Entry 1PK1 (X-ray diffraction, 1.80 A resolution); this record covers chains A and B.

Chain A:
Protein: Polyhomeotic-proximal chromatin protein
Source organism: Drosophila melanogaster
Notes: fragment: residue 1502-1577, Ph SAM domain
UniProt: P39769 (PHP_DROME); residues 6-81 here correspond to UniProt positions 1502-1577 (UniProt number = residue number + 1496)
Amino-acid sequence (89 residues; numbered 1 to 89; the number before each row is that of its first residue):
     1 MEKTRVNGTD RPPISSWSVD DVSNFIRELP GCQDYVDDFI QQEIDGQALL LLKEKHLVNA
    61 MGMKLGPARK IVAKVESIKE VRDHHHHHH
Not modelled in the structure: 1-11, 80-89
Sequence notes: cloning artifact (1-5); modified residue (61, 63); engineered mutation Arg69 (Leu1565 in P39769); expression tag (82-89)
Modified residues: Mse61 (selenomethionine; parent Met); Mse63 (selenomethionine; parent Met)

Chain B:
Protein: Sex comb on midleg CG9495-PA
Source organism: Drosophila melanogaster
Notes: fragment: residue 795-871, Scm SAM domain
UniProt: Q9VHA0 (SCM_DROME); residues 6-82 here correspond to UniProt positions 795-871 (UniProt number = residue number + 789)
Amino-acid sequence (89 residues; each row starts with the number of its first residue):
     1 MEKTRANSHL RSQPIDWTIE EVIQYIESND NSLAVHGDLF RKHEIDGKAL LRLNSERMMK
    61 YMGLKLGPAL KICNLVNKVN GRDHHHHHH
Not modelled in the structure: 1-10, 81-89
Sequence notes: cloning artifact (1-5); engineered mutation Arg52 (Leu841 in Q9VHA0), Arg57 (Met846 in Q9VHA0); expression tag (83-89)

How chain A and chain B interact:
Pairs across the interface - 20 pairs, chain A then chain B:
  Gln41(A) - Lys65(B)
  Gln42(A) - Lys65(B)
  Gln42(A) - Leu66(B)  hydrogen bond (side chain-backbone)
  Gln42(A) - Gly67(B)  hydrogen bond (backbone-backbone)
  Gln42(A) - Pro68(B)
  Glu43(A) - Lys65(B)
  Glu43(A) - Gly67(B)
  Glu43(A) - Pro68(B)
  Ile44(A) - Gly67(B)
  Asp45(A) - Lys71(B)  salt bridge
  Gln47(A) - Asp30(B)  hydrogen bond
  Gln47(A) - Ser32(B)
  Ala48(A) - Gly67(B)
  Leu51(A) - Leu70(B)
  Leu51(A) - Lys71(B)
  Leu51(A) - Asn74(B)
  Leu52(A) - Leu66(B)  hydrophobic
  Leu52(A) - Leu70(B)  hydrophobic
  His56(A) - Leu70(B)
  Mse61(A) - Leu66(B)  hydrophobic
Other interface residues (no listed pair), chain A (12 interface residues in all): Ala60
Other interface residues (no listed pair), chain B (11 interface residues in all): His36, Met59

In short:
12 residues of chain A and 11 residues of chain B are in contact, with 3 hydrogen bonds and 1 salt bridge.
Polar contacts include Asp45(A)-Lys71(B), Gln42(A)-Leu66(B) and Gln47(A)-Asp30(B).
Chain A is Polyhomeotic-proximal chromatin protein and chain B is Sex comb on midleg CG9495-PA, both from
Drosophila melanogaster; the structure, Hetero SAM domain structure of Ph and Scm, was determined by X-ray
diffraction, deposited together with 1PK3.
